PDB entry 8HQZ | electron microscopy, 3.80 A resolution | chains A and I of the 13 polymer chains in the assembly

== Chain A ==
Protein: Baseplate hub protein
Organism: Escherichia phage DT57C
UniProt: A0A0A7RSL1 (A0A0A7RSL1_9CAUD); numbering as in UniProt (aligned over 1-949)
Sequence (949 residues; row label = number of the first residue in the row):
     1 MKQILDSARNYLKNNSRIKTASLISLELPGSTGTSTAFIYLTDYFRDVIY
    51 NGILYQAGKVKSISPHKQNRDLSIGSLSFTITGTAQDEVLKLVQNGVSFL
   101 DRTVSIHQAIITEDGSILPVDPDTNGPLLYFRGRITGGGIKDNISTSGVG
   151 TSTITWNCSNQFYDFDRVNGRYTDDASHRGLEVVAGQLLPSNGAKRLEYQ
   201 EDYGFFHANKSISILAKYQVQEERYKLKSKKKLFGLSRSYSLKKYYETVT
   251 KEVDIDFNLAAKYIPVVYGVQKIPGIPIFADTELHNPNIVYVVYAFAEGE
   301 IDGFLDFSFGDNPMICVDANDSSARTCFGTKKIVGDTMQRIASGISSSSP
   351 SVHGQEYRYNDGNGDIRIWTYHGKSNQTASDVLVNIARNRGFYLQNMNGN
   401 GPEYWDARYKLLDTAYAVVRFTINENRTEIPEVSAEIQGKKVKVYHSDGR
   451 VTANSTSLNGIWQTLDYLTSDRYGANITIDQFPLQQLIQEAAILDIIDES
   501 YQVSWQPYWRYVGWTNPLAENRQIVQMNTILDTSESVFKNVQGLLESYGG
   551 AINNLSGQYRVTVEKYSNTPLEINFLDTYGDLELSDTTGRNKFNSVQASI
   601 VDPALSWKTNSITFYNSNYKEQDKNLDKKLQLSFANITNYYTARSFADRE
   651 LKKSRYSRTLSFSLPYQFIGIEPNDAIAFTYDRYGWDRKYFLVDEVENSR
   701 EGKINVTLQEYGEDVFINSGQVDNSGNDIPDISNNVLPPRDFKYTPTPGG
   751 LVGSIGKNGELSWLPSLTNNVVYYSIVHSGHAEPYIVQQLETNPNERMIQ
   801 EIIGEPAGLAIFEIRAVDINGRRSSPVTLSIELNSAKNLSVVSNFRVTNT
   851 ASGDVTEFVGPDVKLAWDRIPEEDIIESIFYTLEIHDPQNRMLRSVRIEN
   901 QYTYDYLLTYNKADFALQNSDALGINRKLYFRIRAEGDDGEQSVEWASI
Disordered / not traced: 748-756, 919-928
Cystine bridges: C316-C327

== Chain I ==
Protein: Distal tail protein
Organism: Escherichia phage DT57C
UniProt: A0A0A7RSH9 (A0A0A7RSH9_9CAUD); residue numbers follow UniProt; this construct covers 1-204
Sequence (204 residues; row label = number of the first residue in the row):
     1 MRLPDPYTNPELSGLGFESVNLIDNDPVIRDELPNGKVNEVKVSAQYWGI
    51 NISYPELFPDEYSVLDAFILEYKRTGGYIDVILPQYEAFRVRGNTNLVNI
   101 PAGQKGSNITMDTQGVLTGIPKPGDLFKLSNHPKVYKITSFNRSGNSWSI
   151 NVYPDLFITTTGAEKPVFNGILFRTKLMNGDAFGSTLNNNGTYSGISLNL
   201 RESL

== Chain A / chain I interface ==
Residue-residue contacts (23; chain A residue first):
  K13(A) with K37(I)
  S16(A) with V38(I), hydrogen bond (side chain-backbone); N39(I); E40(I), hydrogen bond (backbone-backbone)
  R17(A) with D26(I), salt bridge; E40(I), salt bridge
  I18(A) with E40(I), hydrogen bond (backbone-backbone); V41(I); K42(I), hydrogen bond (backbone-backbone)
  T20(A) with K42(I); V43(I)
  F45(A) with S44(I); A45(I); L156(I); F157(I), hydrophobic
  R46(A) with F157(I)
  D114(A) with K105(I)
  V149(A) with D181(I)
  T578(A) with L33(I); P34(I)
  Y579(A) with D31(I), hydrogen bond; P34(I)
  R700(A) with V43(I)
Also at the interface, not in a pair above, chain A (20 interface residues in all): K19, Y44, E113, G115, L576, D577, G580, E701
Also at the interface, not in a pair above, chain I (21 interface residues in all): I29, N35, G106, D155

== In short ==
20 residues of chain A face 21 of chain I across their interface; the contacts include 5 hydrogen bonds and 2
salt bridges. Polar pairs include R17(A)-D26(I), R17(A)-E40(I) and S16(A)-V38(I).
Here chain A is Baseplate hub protein and chain I is Distal tail protein, both from Escherichia phage DT57C.
Entry 8HQZ (Baseplate of DT57C bacteriophage in the full state) was determined by electron microscopy together
with 8HO3, 8HQK, 8HQO, 8HRE and 8HRG from the same study.
